PDB entry 7QEN | electron microscopy, 3.46 A resolution | chains A and C of the 6 polymer chains in the assembly

[Chain A]
Name: Structural maintenance of chromosomes protein 2
Source organism: Saccharomyces cerevisiae
UniProtKB: P38989 (SMC2_YEAST); residue numbers follow UniProt; this construct covers 1-1170
Amino-acid sequence (1170 residues; each row starts with the number of its first residue):
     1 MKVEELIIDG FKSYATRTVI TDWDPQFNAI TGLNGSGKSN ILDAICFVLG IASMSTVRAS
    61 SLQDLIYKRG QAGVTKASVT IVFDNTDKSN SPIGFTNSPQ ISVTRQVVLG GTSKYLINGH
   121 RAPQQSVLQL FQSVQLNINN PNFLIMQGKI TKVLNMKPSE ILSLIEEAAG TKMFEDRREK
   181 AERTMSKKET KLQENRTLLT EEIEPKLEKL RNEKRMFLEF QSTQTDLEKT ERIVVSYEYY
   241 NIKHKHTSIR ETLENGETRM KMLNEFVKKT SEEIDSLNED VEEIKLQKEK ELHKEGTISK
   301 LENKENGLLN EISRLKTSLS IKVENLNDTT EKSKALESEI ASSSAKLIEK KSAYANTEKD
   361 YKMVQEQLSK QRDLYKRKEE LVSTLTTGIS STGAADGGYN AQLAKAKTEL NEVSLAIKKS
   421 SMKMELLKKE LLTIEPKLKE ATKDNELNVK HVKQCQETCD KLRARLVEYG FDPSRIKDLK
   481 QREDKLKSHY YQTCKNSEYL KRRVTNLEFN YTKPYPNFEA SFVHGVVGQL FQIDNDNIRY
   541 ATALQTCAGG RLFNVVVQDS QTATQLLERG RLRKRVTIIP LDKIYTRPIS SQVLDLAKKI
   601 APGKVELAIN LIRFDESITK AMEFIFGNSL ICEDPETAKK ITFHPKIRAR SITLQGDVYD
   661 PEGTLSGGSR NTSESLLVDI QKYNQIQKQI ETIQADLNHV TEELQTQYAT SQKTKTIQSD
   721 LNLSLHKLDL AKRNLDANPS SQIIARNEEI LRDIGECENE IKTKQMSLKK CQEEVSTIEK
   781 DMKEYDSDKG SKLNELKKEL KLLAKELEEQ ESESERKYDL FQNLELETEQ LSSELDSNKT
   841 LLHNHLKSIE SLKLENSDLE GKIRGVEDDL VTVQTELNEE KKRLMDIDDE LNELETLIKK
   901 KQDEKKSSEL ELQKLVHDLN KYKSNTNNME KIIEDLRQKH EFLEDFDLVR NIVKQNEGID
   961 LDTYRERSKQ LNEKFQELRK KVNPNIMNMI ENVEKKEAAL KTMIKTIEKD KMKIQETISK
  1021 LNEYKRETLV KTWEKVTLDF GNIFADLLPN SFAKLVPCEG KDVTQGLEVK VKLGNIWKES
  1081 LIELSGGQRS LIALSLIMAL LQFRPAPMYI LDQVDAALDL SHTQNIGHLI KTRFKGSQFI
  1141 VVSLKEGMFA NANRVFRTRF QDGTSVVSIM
Not modelled in the structure: 241-945
Differences from the reference sequence: engineered mutation Gln1113 (Glu in P38989)
Bound ions: Mg2+: Ser39, Gln147 (together with ATP)
Small-molecule neighbours:
  - ATP (adenosine-5'-triphosphate), molecule 1: Lys12, Ser13, Leu33, Asn34, Gly35, Ser36, Gly37, Lys38, Ser39, Asn40, Arg58, Asp64, Leu65, Ile66, Tyr67, Lys68, Arg69, Gln147, Gln1113, Leu1144
  - ATP, molecule 2: Leu1073, Lys1078, Glu1083, Ser1085, Gly1086, Gly1087, Gln1088, Ala1117
UniProt features mapped onto this chain:
  - binding site (ATP): Gly32 to Ser39

[Chain C]
Name: Condensin complex subunit 2
Source organism: Saccharomyces cerevisiae
UniProtKB: P38170 (CND2_YEAST); residue numbers follow UniProt; this construct covers 1-754
Amino-acid sequence (811 residues; each row starts with the number of its first residue):
     1 MTTQLRYENN DDDERVEYNL FTNRSTMMAN FEEWIKMATD NKINSRNSWN FALIDYFYDL
    61 DVLKDGENNI NFQKASATLD GCIKIYSSRV DSVTTETGKL LSGLAQRKTN GASNGDDSNG
   121 GNGEGLGGDS DEANIEIDPL TGMPISNDPD VNNTRRRVYN RVLETTLVEF ETIKMKELDQ
   181 ELIIDPLFKK ALVDFDEGGA KSLLLNTLNI DNTARVIFDA SIKDTQNVGQ GKLQRKEEEL
   241 IERDSLVDDE NEPSQSLIST RNDSTVNDSV ISAPSMEDEI LSLGMDFIKF DQIAVCEISG
   301 SIEQLRNVVE DINQAKDFIE NVNNRFDNFL TEEELQAAVP DNAEDDSDGF DMGMQQELCY
   361 PDENHDNTSH DEQDDDNVNS TTGSIFEKDL MAYFDENLNR NWRGREHWKV RNFKKANLVN
   421 KESDLLEETR TTIGDTTDKN TTDDKSMDTK KKHKQKKVLE IDFFKTDDSF EDKVFASKGR
   481 TKIDMPIKNR KNDTHYLLPD DFHFSTDRIT RLFIKPAQKM SLFSHRKHTR GDVSSGLFEK
   541 STVSANHSNN DIPTIADEHF WADNYERKEQ EEKEKEQSKE VGDVVGGALD NPFEDDMDGV
   601 DFNQAFEGTD DNEEASVKLD LQDDEDHKFP IRENKVTYSR VSKKVDVRRL KKNVWRSINN
   661 LIQEHDSRKN REQSSNDSET HTEDESTKEL KFSDIIQGIS KMYSDDTLKD ISTSFCFICL
   721 LHLANEHGLQ ITHTENYNDL IVNYEDLATT QAASLVGGGH HRPHHGGHHH HHHGGRIFYP
   781 YDVPDYAGYP YDVPDYAGSY PYDVPNYAAG H
Not modelled in the structure: 1-22, 110-163, 179-181, 225-274, 322-634, 673-687, 749-811
Differences from the reference sequence: conflict Ala517 (Gly in P38170); expression tag (755-811)
UniProt features mapped onto this chain:
  - modified residue (Phosphoserine): Ser245, Ser548

[Chain A / chain C interface]
Pairs across the interface (79):
  Lys68(A) - Asp196(C)  salt bridge
  Gln71(A) - Lys189(C)  hydrogen bond (backbone-side chain)
  Ala72(A) - Val193(C)
  Ala72(A) - Asp196(C)
  Gly73(A) - Val193(C)
  Ser133(A) - Gln73(C)  hydrogen bond (backbone-side chain)
  Gly170(A) - Phe72(C)
  Thr171(A) - Phe72(C)
  Met173(A) - Phe72(C)
  Met173(A) - Gln73(C)
  Met173(A) - Ser76(C)  hydrogen bond (backbone-side chain)
  Phe174(A) - Phe72(C)  hydrophobic
  Phe174(A) - Leu79(C)  hydrophobic
  Arg177(A) - Ser76(C)
  Arg177(A) - Asp80(C)  salt bridge
  Ala181(A) - Ile83(C)  hydrophobic
  Thr184(A) - Ile83(C)
  Met185(A) - Ile83(C)  hydrophobic
  Lys188(A) - Tyr86(C)
  Lys188(A) - Ser87(C)
  Lys188(A) - Val90(C)
  Glu189(A) - Tyr86(C)
  Leu192(A) - Val93(C)  hydrophobic
  Asn195(A) - Val93(C)  hydrogen bond (side chain-backbone)
  Asn195(A) - Thr94(C)
  Asn195(A) - Thr97(C)  hydrogen bond
  Leu198(A) - Leu101(C)  hydrophobic
  Glu202(A) - Leu101(C)
  Lys206(A) - Leu101(C)
  Lys206(A) - Leu104(C)
  Leu210(A) - Leu104(C)  hydrophobic
  Asn983(A) - Arg107(C)
  Met989(A) - Gly103(C)
  Val993(A) - Leu100(C)  hydrophobic
  Val993(A) - Leu104(C)  hydrophobic
  Lys996(A) - Glu96(C)
  Lys996(A) - Leu100(C)
  Glu997(A) - Leu100(C)
  Leu1000(A) - Val93(C)  hydrophobic
  Leu1000(A) - Glu96(C)
  Leu1000(A) - Thr97(C)
  Leu1000(A) - Leu100(C)  hydrophobic
  Met1003(A) - Trp49(C)  hydrophobic
  Ile1004(A) - Val93(C)  hydrophobic
  Ile1007(A) - Tyr86(C)  hydrophobic
  Ile1007(A) - Arg89(C)
  Ile1007(A) - Val90(C)  hydrophobic
  Ile1007(A) - Val93(C)  hydrophobic
  Asp1010(A) - Ile54(C)
  Asp1010(A) - Tyr86(C)
  Asp1010(A) - Arg89(C)  salt bridge
  Lys1011(A) - Tyr86(C)
  Lys1013(A) - Ile54(C)
  Lys1013(A) - Asp55(C)  salt bridge
  Lys1013(A) - Tyr58(C)
  Ile1014(A) - Cys82(C)
  Glu1016(A) - Tyr58(C)  hydrogen bond
  Thr1017(A) - Phe57(C)
  Thr1017(A) - Tyr58(C)
  Thr1017(A) - Leu60(C)
  Ile1018(A) - Leu79(C)  hydrophobic
  Lys1020(A) - Leu60(C)
  Leu1021(A) - Leu60(C)  hydrophobic
  Leu1021(A) - Ile70(C)  hydrophobic
  Leu1021(A) - Phe72(C)
  Tyr1024(A) - Ile70(C)  hydrophobic
  Lys1025(A) - Phe72(C)
  Asp1119(A) - His722(C)  salt bridge
  Leu1120(A) - Val647(C)  hydrophobic
  Leu1120(A) - Phe715(C)  hydrophobic
  Leu1120(A) - Ile718(C)  hydrophobic
  Ser1121(A) - His722(C)
  Gln1124(A) - Val647(C)
  Gln1124(A) - Arg648(C)  hydrogen bond (side chain-backbone)
  His1128(A) - Arg648(C)
  Glu1146(A) - Ser642(C)
  Glu1146(A) - Lys643(C)
  Glu1146(A) - Lys644(C)  salt bridge
  Gly1147(A) - Lys644(C)
Interface residues without a listed pair, chain A (55 interface residues in all): Ile93, Arg178, Lys191, Ile203, Thr1006, Thr1028, Ala1150
Interface residues without a listed pair, chain C (42 interface residues in all): Leu63, Ala75, Asp646, Lys651

[In short]
55 residues of chain A and 42 residues of chain C are in contact; the contacts include 7 hydrogen bonds and 6
salt bridges. Polar pairs include Lys68(A)-Asp196(C), Arg177(A)-Asp80(C) and Asp1010(A)-Arg89(C). Chain A
binds ATP. Curated annotation (UniProt) lists 8 ATP-binding residues on chain A.
Chain A is Structural maintenance of chromosomes protein 2 and chain C is Condensin complex subunit 2, both
from Saccharomyces cerevisiae; the structure, S.c. Condensin core in DNA- and ATP-bound state, was determined
by electron microscopy, deposited together with 7QFW.
